8XWC - chains C and A of the 3 polymer chains in the assembly; structure by X-ray diffraction, 1.45 A resolution.

[Chain C]
Molecule: 16-nt DNA strand
From: Homo sapiens
Sequence (16 nucleotides; numbered 17 to 32; the number before each row is that of its first residue):
    17 AGCGTCCAGGTCTACC
Modified positions: 8OG (8-oxo-2'-deoxy-guanosine-5'-monophosphate) at position 25
Bound ions: Mg2+: DC28 (shared with Cys241(A), Leu243(A), Val246(A) of chain A)

[Chain A]
Protein: N-glycosylase/DNA lyase
From: Homo sapiens
Notes: EC 3.2.2.-, 4.2.99.18
UniProt: O15527 (OGG1_HUMAN); residue numbers follow UniProt; this construct covers 12-345
Chain sequence (336 residues; each row starts with the number of its first residue):
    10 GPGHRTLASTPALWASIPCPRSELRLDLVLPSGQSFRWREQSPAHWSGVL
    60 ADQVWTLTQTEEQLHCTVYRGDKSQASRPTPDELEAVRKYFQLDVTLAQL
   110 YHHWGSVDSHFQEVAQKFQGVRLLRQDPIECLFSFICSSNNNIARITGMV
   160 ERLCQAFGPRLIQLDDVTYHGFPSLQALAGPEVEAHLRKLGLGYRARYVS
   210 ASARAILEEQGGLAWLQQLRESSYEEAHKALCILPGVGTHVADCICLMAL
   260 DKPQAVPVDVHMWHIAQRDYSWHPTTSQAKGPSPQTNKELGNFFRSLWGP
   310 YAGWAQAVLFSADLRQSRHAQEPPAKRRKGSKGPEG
Disordered / not traced: 326-345
Construct notes: expression tag (10-11); engineered mutation His249 (Lys in O15527)
Curated features (UniProtKB/Swiss-Prot):
  - binding site (DNA): Asn149, Arg154, Arg204, His270, Gln287
  - binding site (8-oxoguanine): Pro266, Asp268, Gln315, Phe319
  - natural variant: Gly12 (G12E: Found in a kidney cancer sample), Arg46 (R46Q: Found in a clear cell renal cell carcinoma sample), Ala85 (A85S: Found in a lung cancer sample), Arg131 (R131Q: Found in a lung cancer sample), Arg154 (R154H: Found in a gastric cancer sample), Ser232 (S232T: Found in a kidney cancer sample)
  - mutagenesis: Asp268 (D268E/Q: No effect on activity; D268N: Decreases activity about 65-fold)
Bound ions: Na+ near Gln227 (its only coordinating residue here); Mg2+: Cys241, Leu243, Val246 (shared with DC28(C) of chain C)
Reported in the primary citation:
  - binding site for the 16-nt DNA strand (chain C): His249, Asp268
  - contacts within the chain: Ser147-His249 (water-mediated contact)
  - catalytic residues: His249
  - mutagenesis - K249H: abolished catalytic activity (AP-lyase activity)
  - mutagenesis - K249H: increased catalytic activity on under acidic conditions

[How chain C and chain A interact]
Residue-residue contacts - 39 pairs, chain C then chain A:
  DA24(C) - Asn149(A)  base contact
  DA24(C) - Asn150(A)  sugar contact
  DA24(C) - Asn151(A)  hydrogen bond to the base
  DA24(C) - Val269(A)  phosphate contact
  8OG_25(C) - Gly42(A)  base contact
  8OG_25(C) - Phe45(A)  base contact
  8OG_25(C) - Phe144(A)  base contact
  8OG_25(C) - Ser147(A)  sugar contact
  8OG_25(C) - Asn150(A)  sugar contact
  8OG_25(C) - Asn151(A)  phosphate contact
  8OG_25(C) - Ile152(A)  hydrogen bond to the phosphate
  8OG_25(C) - Ile155(A)  base contact
  8OG_25(C) - His249(A)  base contact
  8OG_25(C) - Met257(A)  base contact
  8OG_25(C) - Pro266(A)  base contact
  8OG_25(C) - Asp268(A)  hydrogen bond to the base
  8OG_25(C) - His270(A)  salt bridge to the phosphate
  8OG_25(C) - Met271(A)  base contact
  8OG_25(C) - Gln315(A)  hydrogen bond to the base
  8OG_25(C) - Phe319(A)  stacking on the base
  DG26(C) - Ser148(A)  sugar contact
  DG26(C) - Asn149(A)  hydrogen bond to the phosphate
  DG26(C) - Asn150(A)  hydrogen bond to the phosphate
  DG26(C) - Tyr203(A)  hydrogen bond to the base
  DG26(C) - His249(A)  phosphate contact
  DG26(C) - Val250(A)  phosphate contact
  DG26(C) - Asp268(A)  phosphate contact
  DG26(C) - Val269(A)  hydrogen bond to the phosphate
  DT27(C) - Gly245(A)  sugar contact
  DT27(C) - Val246(A)  phosphate contact
  DT27(C) - Gly247(A)  hydrogen bond to the phosphate
  DT27(C) - Thr248(A)  phosphate contact
  DT27(C) - His249(A)  hydrogen bond to the phosphate
  DT27(C) - Val250(A)  hydrogen bond to the phosphate
  DC28(C) - Tyr207(A)  sugar contact
  DC28(C) - Leu243(A)  phosphate contact
  DC28(C) - Pro244(A)  phosphate contact
  DC28(C) - Gly245(A)  hydrogen bond to the phosphate
  DC28(C) - Val246(A)  phosphate contact
Also at the interface, not in a pair above, chain A (30 interface residues in all): Val267, Leu323

[In short]
Chain C and chain A form an interface of 5 and 30 residues respectively; the contacts include 12 hydrogen
bonds, 1 salt bridge and 1 aromatic stacking contact. Polar contacts include DA24(C)-Asn151(A),
8OG_25(C)-Asp268(A) and 8OG_25(C)-Gln315(A). The paper reports the catalytic residue His249(A); K249H of chain
A abolishes catalytic activity (AP-lyase activity).
Chain C is a 16-nt DNA strand and chain A is N-glycosylase/DNA lyase, both from Homo sapiens; the structure,
Crystal structure of human 8-oxoguanine glycosylase K249H mutant bound to the substrate 8-oxoguanine DNA at pH
..., was determined by X-ray diffraction (same publication as 8XWU, 8XXG and 8XXK).
